7P30 - chains 4 and 7 of the 14 polymer chains in the assembly; structure by electron microscopy, 3.00 A resolution.

[Chain 4]
Protein: DNA replication licensing factor MCM4
Source organism: Saccharomyces cerevisiae (strain ATCC 204508 / S288c)
Notes: EC 3.6.4.12
UniProtKB: P30665 (MCM4_YEAST); residues 1-933 here = UniProt positions 1-933
Sequence (933 residues; each row starts with the number of its first residue):
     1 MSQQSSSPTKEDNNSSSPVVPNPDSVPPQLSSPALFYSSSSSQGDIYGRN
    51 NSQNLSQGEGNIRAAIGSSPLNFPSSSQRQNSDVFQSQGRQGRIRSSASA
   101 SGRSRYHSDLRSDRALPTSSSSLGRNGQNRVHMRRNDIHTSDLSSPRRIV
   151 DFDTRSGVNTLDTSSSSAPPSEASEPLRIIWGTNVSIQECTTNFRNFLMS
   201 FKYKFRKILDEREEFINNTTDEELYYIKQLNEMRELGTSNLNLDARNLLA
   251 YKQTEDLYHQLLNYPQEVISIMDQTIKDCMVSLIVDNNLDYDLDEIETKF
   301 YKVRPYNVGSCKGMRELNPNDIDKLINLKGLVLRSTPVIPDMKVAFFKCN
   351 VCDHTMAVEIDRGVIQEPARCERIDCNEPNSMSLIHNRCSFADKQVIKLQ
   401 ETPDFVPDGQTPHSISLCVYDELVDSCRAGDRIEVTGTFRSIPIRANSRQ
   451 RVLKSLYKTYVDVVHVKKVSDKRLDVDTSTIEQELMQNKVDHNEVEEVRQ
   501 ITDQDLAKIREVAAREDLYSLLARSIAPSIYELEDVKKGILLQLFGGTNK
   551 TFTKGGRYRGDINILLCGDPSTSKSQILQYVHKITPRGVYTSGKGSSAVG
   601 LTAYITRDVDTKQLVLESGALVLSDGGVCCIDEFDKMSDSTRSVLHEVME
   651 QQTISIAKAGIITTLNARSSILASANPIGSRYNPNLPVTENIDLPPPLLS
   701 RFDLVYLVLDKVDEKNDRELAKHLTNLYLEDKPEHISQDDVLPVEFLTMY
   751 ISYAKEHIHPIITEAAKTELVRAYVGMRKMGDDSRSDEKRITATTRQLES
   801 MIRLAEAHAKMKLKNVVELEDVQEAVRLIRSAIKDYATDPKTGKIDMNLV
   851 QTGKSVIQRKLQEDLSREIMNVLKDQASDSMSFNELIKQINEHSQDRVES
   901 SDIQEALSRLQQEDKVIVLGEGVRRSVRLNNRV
Unresolved in the structure: 1-176, 205-219, 736-739, 783-785, 853-933
Bound ions: Zn2+: Cys-349, Cys-352, Cys-371, Cys-376; Mg2+: Ser-575 (together with ADP) (shared with Glu-542(7) of chain 7)
Ligand contacts: ADP (adenosine-5'-diphosphate): Ser-529, Ile-530, Tyr-531, Asp-569, Pro-570, Ser-571, Thr-572, Ser-573, Lys-574, Ser-575, Gln-576, Leu-720, Leu-724
Swiss-Prot annotation at these positions:
  - motif: Ser-700 to Asp-703 (Arginine finger)
  - binding site (ATP): Gly-568 to Ser-575
  - modified residue (Phosphoserine): Ser-52, Ser-56, Ser-69
  - mutagenesis: Lys-574 (K574A: Loss of MCM2-7 complex helicase activity)
What the authors report for this chain:
  - post-translational modification sites: Ser-171 (citing earlier work)
  - post-translational modification sites: Ser-52, Ser-56, Ser-76, Ser-77, Ser-87

[Chain 7]
Protein: DNA replication licensing factor MCM7
Source organism: Saccharomyces cerevisiae (strain ATCC 204508 / S288c)
Notes: EC 3.6.4.12
UniProtKB: P38132 (MCM7_YEAST); residue numbers follow UniProt; this construct covers 1-845
Sequence (845 residues; each row starts with the number of its first residue):
     1 MSAALPSIQLPVDYNNLFNEITDFLVTFKQDTLSSDATRNENEDENLDAE
    51 NIEQHLLEKGPKYMAMLQKVANRELNSVIIDLDDILQYQNEKFLQGTQAD
   101 DLVSAIQQNANHFTELFCRAIDNNMPLPTKEIDYKDDVLDVILNQRRLRN
   151 ERMLSDRTNEIRSENLMDTTMDPPSSMNDALREVVEDETELFPPNLTRRY
   201 FLYFKPLSQNCARRYRKKAISSKPLSVRQIKGDFLGQLITVRGIITRVSD
   251 VKPAVEVIAYTCDQCGYEVFQEVNSRTFTPLSECTSEECSQNQTKGQLFM
   301 STRASKFSAFQECKIQELSQQVPVGHIPRSLNIHVNGTLVRSLSPGDIVD
   351 VTGIFLPAPYTGFKALKAGLLTETYLEAQFVRQHKKKFASFSLTSDVEER
   401 VMELITSGDVYNRLAKSIAPEIYGNLDVKKALLLLLVGGVDKRVGDGMKI
   451 RGDINVCLMGDPGVAKSQLLKAICKISPRGVYTTGKGSSGVGLTAAVMKD
   501 PVTDEMILEGGALVLADNGICCIDEFDKMDESDRTAIHEVMEQQTISISK
   551 AGINTTLNARTSILAAANPLYGRYNPRLSPLDNINLPAALLSRFDILFLM
   601 LDIPSRDDDEKLAEHVTYVHMHNKQPDLDFTPVEPSKMREYIAYAKTKRP
   651 VMSEAVNDYVVQAYIRLRQDSKREMDSKFSFGQATPRTLLGIIRLSQALA
   701 KLRLADMVDIDDVEEALRLVRVSKESLYQETNKSKEDESPTTKIFTIIKK
   751 MLQETGKNTLSYENIVKTVRLRGFTMLQLSNCIQEYSYLNVWHLINEGNT
   801 LKFVDDGTMDTDQEDSLVSTPKLAPQTTASANVSAQDSDIDLQDA
Unresolved in the structure: 1-2, 32-58, 167-177, 730-845
Bound ions: Zn2+: Cys-262, Cys-265, Cys-284, Cys-289; Mg2+ site 1: Ser-467 (together with ADP); Mg2+ site 2: Glu-542 (together with ADP) (shared with Ser-575(4) of chain 4)
Ligand contacts:
  - ADP (adenosine-5'-diphosphate), molecule 1: Glu-421, Ile-422, Tyr-423, Asn-425, Asp-461, Pro-462, Gly-463, Val-464, Ala-465, Lys-466, Ser-467, Gln-468, Leu-612, Val-616
  - ADP, molecule 2: Glu-542, Arg-593, Pro-686, Arg-687, Leu-690
Swiss-Prot annotation at these positions:
  - motif: Ser-592 to Asp-595 (Arginine finger)
  - binding site (ATP): Tyr-423, Gly-463, Ala-465, Lys-466, Ser-467, Asn-568, Arg-593, Arg-687
  - modified residue: Thr-811 (Phosphothreonine), Ser-819 (Phosphoserine), Ser-838 (Phosphoserine)
  - mutagenesis: Lys-466 (K466A: Loss of MCM2-7 complex helicase activity)

[Interface between chain 4 and chain 7]
Contacting residue pairs (137):
  Ile-179(4) with Gln-145(7)
  Trp-181(4) with Gln-145(7); Glu-268(7)
  Gly-182(4) with Ile-142(7); Gln-145(7), hydrogen bond (backbone-side chain)
  Thr-183(4) with Gln-145(7), hydrogen bond (backbone-side chain)
  Glu-255(4) with Lys-135(7), salt bridge
  Asp-256(4) with Tyr-134(7)
  His-259(4) with Tyr-134(7); Lys-135(7)
  Gln-260(4) with Tyr-134(7)
  Asn-263(4) with Val-138(7); Arg-303(7), hydrogen bond (backbone-side chain)
  Tyr-264(4) with Val-138(7)
  Arg-315(4) with Asp-250(7); Arg-341(7), hydrogen bond (backbone-side chain)
  Glu-316(4) with Arg-341(7), hydrogen bond (backbone-side chain)
  Leu-317(4) with Arg-341(7), hydrogen bond (backbone-side chain)
  Asn-318(4) with Arg-341(7), hydrogen bond
  Pro-319(4) with Ala-309(7), hydrophobic
  Ile-322(4) with Arg-303(7)
  Asp-323(4) with Arg-303(7), hydrogen bond (backbone-side chain)
  Lys-324(4) with Asp-137(7), salt bridge
  Asp-361(4) with Phe-299(7)
  Arg-362(4) with Asp-263(7), salt bridge; Phe-299(7)
  Val-364(4) with Gln-297(7); Phe-299(7), hydrophobic
  Gln-366(4) with Gln-297(7), hydrogen bond
  Val-406(4) with Arg-560(7), hydrogen bond (backbone-side chain)
  Pro-407(4) with Arg-560(7)
  Asp-408(4) with Arg-479(7); Asp-517(7); Asn-518(7)
  Gly-409(4) with Arg-479(7); Val-514(7); Asp-517(7), hydrogen bond (backbone-side chain)
  Thr-411(4) with Leu-508(7), hydrogen bond (side chain-backbone); Val-514(7)
  Pro-412(4) with Leu-508(7); Thr-555(7); Thr-556(7)
  Arg-451(4) with Pro-280(7)
  Val-452(4) with Thr-277(7); Phe-278(7)
  Leu-453(4) with Thr-277(7); Phe-278(7), hydrogen bond (backbone-backbone); Pro-280(7), hydrophobic
  Lys-454(4) with Arg-276(7); Phe-278(7); Asp-504(7), salt bridge
  Ser-455(4) with Pro-253(7); Ala-254(7); Val-255(7), hydrogen bond (backbone-backbone); Val-273(7); Ser-275(7), hydrogen bond (side chain-backbone); Arg-276(7), hydrogen bond (backbone-backbone); Thr-277(7); Phe-278(7)
  Leu-456(4) with Pro-253(7); Phe-310(7), hydrophobic
  Tyr-457(4) with Pro-253(7), hydrogen bond (backbone-backbone); Val-255(7), hydrophobic; Phe-307(7), hydrophobic
  Thr-459(4) with Lys-252(7), hydrogen bond
  Pro-528(4) with Asp-446(7)
  Ser-529(4) with Val-444(7)
  Pro-570(4) with Ala-589(7), hydrophobic; Arg-687(7)
  Ser-571(4) with Thr-685(7), hydrogen bond; Pro-686(7); Arg-687(7)
  Ser-575(4) with Glu-542(7), hydrogen bond
  Gln-576(4) with Lys-449(7)
  Gln-579(4) with Gln-543(7), hydrogen bond
  Tyr-580(4) with Asp-446(7); Met-448(7), hydrophobic
  Lys-583(4) with Gly-447(7), hydrogen bond (side chain-backbone)
  Tyr-590(4) with Gln-543(7), hydrogen bond; Ser-547(7), hydrogen bond (backbone-side chain)
  Lys-594(4) with Glu-531(7); Ser-532(7); Thr-535(7)
  Gly-595(4) with Ser-549(7), hydrogen bond (backbone-backbone); Lys-550(7)
  Ser-596(4) with Ser-549(7)
  Ser-597(4) with Ser-549(7), hydrogen bond (backbone-backbone)
  Gly-600(4) with Ser-549(7), hydrogen bond (backbone-side chain); Lys-550(7); Asn-554(7)
  Leu-601(4) with Ser-549(7)
  Tyr-604(4) with Gly-552(7); Asn-554(7), hydrogen bond
  Val-609(4) with Lys-499(7); Asp-504(7)
  Ser-618(4) with Asn-554(7), hydrogen bond (backbone-side chain)
  Gly-619(4) with Asn-554(7)
  Ala-620(4) with Ser-549(7)
  Glu-633(4) with His-538(7), salt bridge
  Ser-680(4) with Ala-588(7)
  Arg-681(4) with Met-675(7); Gln-683(7)
  Asp-710(4) with Arg-668(7), salt bridge; Gln-683(7)
  Lys-711(4) with Arg-668(7)
  Val-712(4) with Arg-668(7); Lys-672(7)
  Glu-714(4) with Gln-669(7), hydrogen bond
  Asp-717(4) with Tyr-664(7); Arg-668(7), salt bridge
  Arg-718(4) with Gln-662(7), hydrogen bond; Ile-665(7)
  Leu-720(4) with Pro-686(7), hydrophobic
  Ala-721(4) with Val-661(7), hydrophobic; Tyr-664(7), hydrophobic
  Lys-722(4) with Val-661(7)
  Thr-725(4) with Asn-657(7), hydrogen bond (backbone-side chain); Val-660(7); Val-661(7)
  Leu-727(4) with Lys-442(7); Val-444(7), hydrophobic
  Tyr-728(4) with Val-651(7); Met-652(7), hydrogen bond (backbone-backbone); Leu-690(7); Gln-697(7)
  Leu-729(4) with Val-651(7); Met-652(7); Glu-654(7); Asn-657(7)
  Glu-730(4) with Lys-442(7), hydrogen bond (backbone-side chain); Val-651(7)
  Asp-731(4) with Lys-442(7), salt bridge; Arg-649(7), salt bridge
  Pro-733(4) with Arg-443(7); Val-444(7); Gly-445(7)
  Val-744(4) with Asp-446(7)
Also at the interface, not in a pair above, chain 4 (91 interface residues in all): Ile-180, Asn-184, Gln-266, Asn-320, Gln-400, Ser-441, Thr-591, Ser-592, Val-599, Lys-612, Leu-623, Leu-724, Asn-726, Lys-732
Also at the interface, not in a pair above, chain 7 (103 interface residues in all): Val-141, Arg-146, Arg-149, Phe-192, Ile-258, Thr-261, Thr-302, Ser-308, Val-340, Ile-450, Val-502, Thr-503, Glu-505, Met-506, Gly-510, Glu-539, Ile-548, Ala-551, Ile-553, Leu-557, Asn-558, Leu-581, Ser-653, Asp-658, Leu-689, Ile-693

[Overview]
91 residues of chain 4 face 103 of chain 7 across their interface; the contacts include 34 hydrogen bonds and
9 salt bridges. Polar pairs include Glu-255(4)/Lys-135(7), Lys-324(4)/Asp-137(7) and Arg-362(4)/Asp-263(7).
One ADP molecule is bound between chain 4 and chain 7. Chain 7 binds ADP. From the paper: modification sites
Ser-171(4), Ser-52(4) and Ser-56(4) among others.
Here chain 4 is DNA replication licensing factor MCM4 and chain 7 is DNA replication licensing factor MCM7,
both from Saccharomyces cerevisiae (strain ATCC 204508 / S288c). Entry 7P30 (3.0 A resolution structure of a
DNA-loaded MCM double hexamer) was determined by electron microscopy together with 7P5Z from the same study.
